Entry 8AC3 (electron microscopy, 2.80 A resolution); this record covers chains P and O of the 20 polymer chains in the assembly.

# Chain P
Molecule: Cytochrome b-c1 complex subunit Rieske, mitochondrial
Source organism: Yarrowia lipolytica
Notes: EC 7.1.1.8
Reference sequence: Q6CI02 (Q6CI02_YARLI); residues 1-225 here = UniProt positions 1-225
Sequence (225 residues; each row starts with the number of its first residue):
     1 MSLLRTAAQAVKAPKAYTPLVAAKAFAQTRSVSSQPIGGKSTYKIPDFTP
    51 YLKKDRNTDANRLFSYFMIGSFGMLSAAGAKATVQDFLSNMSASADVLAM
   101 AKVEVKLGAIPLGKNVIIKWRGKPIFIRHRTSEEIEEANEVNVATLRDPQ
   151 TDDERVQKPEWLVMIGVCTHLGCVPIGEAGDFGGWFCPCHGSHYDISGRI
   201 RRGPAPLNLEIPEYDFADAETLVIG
Unresolved in the structure: 1-38, 225
Disulfide bonds: Cys173-Cys189
Metal / ion sites: 2Fe-2S cluster Fe: Cys168, His170, Cys187, His190
Ligand contacts:
  - 2Fe-2S cluster (FES): Cys168, His170, Leu171, Gly172, Cys173, Cys187, Cys189, His190, Gly191, Ser192
  - 1,2-diacyl-sn-glycero-3-phosphocholine (PC1): Tyr66, Ile69, Gly73, Ser76, Ala77, Ala80
  - phosphatidylethanolamine (PTY), molecule 1: Ile69, Phe72, Gly73, Ser76
  - phosphatidylethanolamine (PTY), molecule 2: Ser76, Gly79, Ala80, Lys81, Ala82, Thr83, Val84, Gln85, Asp86, Phe87

# Chain O
Molecule: YALI0A17468p
Source organism: Yarrowia lipolytica
Reference sequence: Q6CGP7 (Q6CGP7_YARLI); numbering as in UniProt (aligned over 1-330)
Sequence (330 residues; each row starts with the number of its first residue):
     1 MRRRRIGVWPENRRVSRLWVSLSPRSCVTCPVPTNQNPPINNHHTPILTQ
    51 MFKAIPLRQALLGISSAVCAGATTTYYYTTKAEAMTAAEHGLHPAEYPWP
   101 QNGMLSTFDHASLRRGYQVYKEVCAACHSLDRIAWRNLVGVTHTTDEAKA
   151 FAEELEYDDEPDDEGNPRKRPGKLADYIPGPYPNEQAARAANQGALPPDL
   201 SLIAKARHGGADYIFALLTGYPDEPPAGVVLAPGMNYNPYFPGGGIGMAR
   251 TLFDGVVEYEDGTPATTSQMAKDVAAFLTWAAEPEHDERKKLGLKAIIVI
   301 SAMLGLSVYIKKFKWSPIKNRKFIYNPPKN
Unresolved in the structure: 1-84, 329-330
Metal / ion sites: heme c Fe: His128, Met248
Ligand contacts:
  - heme c (HEC): Val119, Val123, Cys124, Cys127, His128, Asn192, Ala195, Leu196, Pro197, Pro198, Leu200, Ile203, Arg207, Tyr213, Ile214, Leu217, Leu218, Phe241, Ile246, Gly247, Met248, Thr251, Leu252, Val274, Leu278
  - phosphatidylethanolamine (PTY): Leu292, Lys295, Ala296, Val299, Ile300, Met303

# Chain P / chain O interface
Contacting residue pairs (30):
  Gly39(P) - Asn326(O)
  Lys40(P) - Asn326(O)  hydrogen bond (backbone-side chain)
  Ser41(P) - Ile324(O)
  Thr42(P) - Asn326(O)
  Lys44(P) - Ile324(O)
  Pro46(P) - Lys322(O)
  Asp47(P) - Lys322(O)
  Phe48(P) - Asn320(O)
  Phe48(P) - Lys322(O)
  Tyr51(P) - Asn320(O)
  Tyr51(P) - Lys322(O)
  Phe64(P) - Tyr309(O)
  Ser65(P) - Tyr309(O)
  Ser65(P) - Phe313(O)
  Met68(P) - Tyr309(O)  hydrophobic
  Ile69(P) - Ile310(O)  hydrophobic
  Ser71(P) - Leu306(O)
  Phe72(P) - Met303(O)
  Phe72(P) - Leu306(O)
  Phe72(P) - Ile310(O)  hydrophobic
  Leu75(P) - Ala302(O)  hydrophobic
  Leu75(P) - Met303(O)  hydrophobic
  Leu75(P) - Leu306(O)  hydrophobic
  Ser76(P) - Met303(O)
  Ala95(P) - Arg136(O)
  Asp96(P) - Arg136(O)
  Ala99(P) - Arg136(O)
  Ala99(P) - Ala175(O)  hydrophobic
  Met100(P) - Lys173(O)
  Met100(P) - Ala175(O)  hydrophobic
Interface residues without a listed pair, chain P (22 interface residues in all): Lys106
Interface residues without a listed pair, chain O (17 interface residues in all): Pro171, Val299, Ser307, Tyr325

# In short
Chain P and chain O form an interface of 22 and 17 residues respectively, with 1 hydrogen bond. The
hydrogen-bonded pair is Lys40(P)-Asn326(O). One phosphatidylethanolamine molecule is bound between chain P and
chain O. Bound to chain P: 2Fe-2S cluster, phosphatidylethanolamine and
1,2-diacyl-sn-glycero-3-phosphocholine.
Here chain P is Cytochrome b-c1 complex subunit Rieske, mitochondrial and chain O is YALI0A17468p, both from
Yarrowia lipolytica. Entry 8AC3 (Complex III2 from Yarrowia lipolytica, apo, int-position) was determined by
electron microscopy together with 8AB6, 8AB7, 8AB8, 8AB9, 8ABA, 8ABB and 11 further entries from the same
study.
